PDB entry 9E1R | electron microscopy, 3.10 A resolution | chains B and I of the 11 polymer chains in the assembly

# Chain B
Protein: Histone H4
Organism: Xenopus laevis
UniProt: P62799 (H4_XENLA); residues 0-102 here correspond to UniProt positions 1-103 (UniProt number = residue number + 1)
Sequence (103 residues; row label = number of the first residue in the row; numbering starts at 0):
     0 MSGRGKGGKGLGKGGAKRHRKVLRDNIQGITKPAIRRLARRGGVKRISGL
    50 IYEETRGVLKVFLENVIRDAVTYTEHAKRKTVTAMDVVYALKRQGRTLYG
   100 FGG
Unresolved in the structure: 0-16, 102
From the paper describing this entry:
  - conformationally variable residues (loop rearrangement): Ala76 to Thr80

# Chain I
Molecule: 152-nt DNA strand
Organism: Homo sapiens
Sequence (152 nucleotides; numbered -75 to 76; the number before each row is that of its first residue; numbers below 1 keep their minus sign (DG-75 is residue -75)):
   -75 GCACAGGATGTATATATCTGACACGTGCCTGGAGACTAGGGAGTAATCCC
   -25 CTTGGCGGTTAAAACGCGGGGGACAGCGCGTACGTGCGTTTAAGCGGTGC
    25 TAGAGCTGTCTACGACCAATTGAGCGGCCTCGGCACCGGGATTCTCCAGG
    75 GC

# How chain B and chain I interact
Contacting residue pairs (13; chain B residue first):
  Arg35(B) - DG8(I)  salt bridge to the phosphate
  Lys44(B) - DG8(I)  phosphate contact
  Arg45(B) - DC7(I)  sugar contact
  Arg45(B) - DG8(I)  phosphate contact
  Ile46(B) - DC7(I)  sugar contact
  Ile46(B) - DG8(I)  hydrogen bond to the phosphate
  Ser47(B) - DC7(I)  hydrogen bond to the phosphate
  Gly48(B) - DC7(I)  hydrogen bond to the phosphate
  Arg78(B) - DA28(I)  phosphate contact
  Arg78(B) - DG29(I)  salt bridge to the phosphate
  Lys79(B) - DA28(I)  hydrogen bond to the phosphate
  Thr80(B) - DG27(I)  phosphate contact
  Thr80(B) - DA28(I)  hydrogen bond to the phosphate
Other interface residues (no listed pair), chain B (11 interface residues in all): Arg23, Arg39
Other interface residues (no listed pair), chain I (6 interface residues in all): DA17

# Summary
The interface between chain B and chain I involves 11 residues on one side and 6 on the other; the contacts
include 5 hydrogen bonds and 2 salt bridges. Polar pairs include Ile46(B)-DG8(I), Ser47(B)-DC7(I) and
Gly48(B)-DC7(I). From the paper: conformational variability at Ala76(B).
Chain B is Histone H4 (Xenopus laevis) and chain I is a 152-nt DNA strand (Homo sapiens); the structure, Snf2h
bound nucleosome complex - ClassB4, was determined by electron microscopy together with 9E1L, 9E1M, 9E1N,
9E1O, 9E1P, 9E1Q and 4 further entries from the same study.
